Entry 7UE9 (X-ray diffraction, 1.75 A resolution); this record covers chains L and C of the 3 polymer chains in the assembly.

# Chain L
Protein: Fab light chain
Organism: Mus musculus
Notes: antibody fragment or engineered binder
Sequence (241 residues; row label = number of the first residue in the row; numbers below 1 keep their minus sign (Met-21 is residue -21)):
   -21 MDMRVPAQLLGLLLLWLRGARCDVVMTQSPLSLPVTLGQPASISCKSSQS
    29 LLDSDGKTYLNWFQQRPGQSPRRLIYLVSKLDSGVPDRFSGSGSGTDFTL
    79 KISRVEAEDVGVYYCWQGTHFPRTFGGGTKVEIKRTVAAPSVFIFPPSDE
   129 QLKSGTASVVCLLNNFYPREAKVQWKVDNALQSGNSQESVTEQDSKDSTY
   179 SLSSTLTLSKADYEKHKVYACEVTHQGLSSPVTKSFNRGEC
Disordered / not traced: -21 to 0
Disulfide bonds: Cys23-Cys93, Cys139-Cys199

# Chain C
Protein: Complement C3dg fragment
Organism: Homo sapiens
Reference sequence: P01024 (CO3_HUMAN); residues 1-310 here correspond to UniProt positions 994-1303 (UniProt number = residue number + 993)
Sequence (311 residues; numbered 0 to 310; the number before each row is that of its first residue; numbering starts at 0):
     0 GAVDAERLKHLIVTPSGAGEQNMIGMTPTVIAVHYLDETEQWEKFGLEKR
    50 QGALELIKKGYTQQLAFRQPSSAFAAFVKRAPSTWLTAYVVKVFSLAVNL
   100 IAIDSQVLCGAVKWLILEKQKPDGVFQEDAPVIHQEMIGGLRNNNEKDMA
   150 LTAFVLISLQEAKDICEEQVNSLPGSITKAGDFLEANYMNLQRSYTVAIA
   200 GYALAQMGRLKGPLLNKFLTTAKDKNRWEDPGKQLYNVEATSYALLALLQ
   250 LKDFDFVPPVVRWLNEQRYYGGGYGSTQATFMVFQALAQYQKDAPDHQEL
   300 NLDVSLQLPSR
Differences from the reference sequence: expression tag (0); conflict Ala17 (Cys1010 in P01024)
UniProt features mapped onto this chain:
  - site: Arg310 (Cleavage)
Disulfide bonds: Cys108-Cys165

# How chain L and chain C interact
Contacting residue pairs (24; chain L residue first):
  Asp31(L) with Ser304(C)
  Tyr37(L) with Leu301(C); Asp302(C); Val303(C); Ser304(C)
  Asn39(L) with Asp302(C), hydrogen bond (side chain-backbone)
  Arg51(L) with Gln297(C), hydrogen bond; Asp302(C), salt bridge
  Tyr54(L) with Asp295(C); Gln297(C), hydrogen bond; Leu301(C), hydrophobic; Asp302(C)
  Leu55(L) with Leu301(C)
  Asp60(L) with Gln297(C), hydrogen bond
  Ser61(L) with Asp295(C), hydrogen bond
  Trp94(L) with Asp302(C); Val303(C), hydrophobic
  Gly96(L) with Asp302(C); Val303(C); Ser304(C), hydrogen bond (backbone-backbone)
  Phe99(L) with Gln306(C); Pro308(C)
  Arg101(L) with Val303(C); Ser304(C), hydrogen bond
Interface residues without a listed pair, chain L (17 interface residues in all): Ser32, Asp33, Lys35, Lys58, Thr97
Interface residues without a listed pair, chain C (10 interface residues in all): Gly0, Arg261
From the paper, about this interface:
  - pairs named by the authors: Arg51(L)-Asp302(C) (salt bridge)
  - epitope / paratope residues, chain L: Arg51(L)
  - epitope / paratope residues, chain C: Asp302(C)

# Summary
Chain L and chain C form an interface of 17 and 10 residues respectively, with 7 hydrogen bonds and 1 salt
bridge. Among the polar pairs are Arg51(L)-Asp302(C), Asn39(L)-Asp302(C) and Arg51(L)-Gln297(C). The authors
report a salt bridge between Arg51(L) and Asp302(C). From the paper: epitope/paratope residues Arg51(L) and
Asp302(C).
Here chain L is Fab light chain (Mus musculus) and chain C is Complement C3dg fragment (Homo sapiens). Entry
7UE9 (Structure of anti-C3d Fab(3d8b) in complex with C3d) was determined by X-ray diffraction.
